1OOG - chain A; structure by X-ray diffraction, 1.45 A resolution.

[Chain A]
Protein: odorant binding protein LUSH
Organism: Drosophila melanogaster
Reference sequence: O02372 (OB76A_DROME); residues 1-124 here correspond to UniProt positions 30-153 (UniProt number = residue number + 29)
Amino-acid sequence (124 residues; each row starts with the number of its first residue):
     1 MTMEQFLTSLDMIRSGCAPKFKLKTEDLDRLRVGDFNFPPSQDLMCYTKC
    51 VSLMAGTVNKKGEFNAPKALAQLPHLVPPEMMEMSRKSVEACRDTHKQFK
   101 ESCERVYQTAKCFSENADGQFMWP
Disulfides: Cys-17/Cys-50, Cys-46/Cys-103, Cys-92/Cys-112
Small-molecule neighbours: N-propanol (POL): Ser-52, Thr-57, Val-58, Phe-64, Val-106, Thr-109, Ala-110, Phe-113, Trp-123
UniProt features mapped onto this chain:
  - binding site (1-propanol): Ser-52, Thr-57
  - binding site (butan-1-ol): Ser-52, Thr-57
  - binding site (ethanol): Ser-52, Thr-57
From the paper describing this entry:
  - binding site for N-propanol: Ser-52, Thr-57, Phe-64, Val-106, Thr-109, Ala-110, Phe-113, Trp-123
  - conformationally variable residues: Phe-113

[In short]
Chain A binds N-propanol. From UniProt: residues binding 1-propanol Ser-52 and Thr-57, butan-1-ol-binding
residues Ser-52 and Thr-57 and ethanol-binding residues Ser-52 and Thr-57. The paper reports a binding site
for N-propanol at Ser-52, Thr-57 and Phe-64 among others; conformational variability at Phe-113.
Chain A is odorant binding protein LUSH (Drosophila melanogaster); the structure, Complex of Drosophila
odorant binding protein LUSH with propanol, was determined by X-ray diffraction, deposited together with 1OOF,
1OOH and 1OOI.
